Entry 7K7C (X-ray diffraction, 2.05 A resolution); this record covers chains A and B.

== Chain A (and B) ==
Molecule: Diphtheria toxin
Organism: Corynebacterium diphtheriae
Notes: fragment: Full Length; chain B of this document is another copy of the same molecule, construct and numbering; everything in this record applies to it too
UniProt: Q5PY51 (Q5PY51_CORDP); residues 0-535 here correspond to UniProt positions 1-536 (UniProt number = residue number + 1)
Chain sequence (538 residues; row label = number of the first residue in the row; numbering starts at 0):
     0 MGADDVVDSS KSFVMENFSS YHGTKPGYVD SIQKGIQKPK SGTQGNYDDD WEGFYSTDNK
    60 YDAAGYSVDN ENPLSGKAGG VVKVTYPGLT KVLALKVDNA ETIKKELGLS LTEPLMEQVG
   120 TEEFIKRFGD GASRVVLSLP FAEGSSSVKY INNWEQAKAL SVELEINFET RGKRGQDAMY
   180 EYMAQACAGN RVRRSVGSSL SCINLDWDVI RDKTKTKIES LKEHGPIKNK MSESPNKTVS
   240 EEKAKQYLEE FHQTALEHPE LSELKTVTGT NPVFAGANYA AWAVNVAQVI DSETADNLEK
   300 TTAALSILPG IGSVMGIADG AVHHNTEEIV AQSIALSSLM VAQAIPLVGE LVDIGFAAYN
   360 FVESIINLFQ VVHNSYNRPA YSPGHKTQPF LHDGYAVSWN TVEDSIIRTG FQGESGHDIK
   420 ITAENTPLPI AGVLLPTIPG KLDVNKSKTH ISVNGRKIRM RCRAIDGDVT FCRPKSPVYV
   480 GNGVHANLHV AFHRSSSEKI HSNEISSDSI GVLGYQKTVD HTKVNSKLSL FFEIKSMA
Disordered / not traced: 0-4, 39-47, 188-199, 223, 228, 351-353, 517-521 (chain B: 0-3, 38-47, 188-199, 223-224, 228, 350-353, 517-521)
Construct notes: engineered mutation Glu-51 (Lys52 in Q5PY51), Lys-148 (Glu149 in Q5PY51); cloning artifact (536-537)
Disulfide bonds: Cys-186/Cys-201, Cys-461/Cys-471
Reported in the primary citation:
  - conformationally variable residues (order/disorder transition): His-223 to Pro-234

== Interface between chain A and chain B ==
Residue-residue contacts (115; chain A residue first):
  Trp-50(A) / Lys-447(B)
  Tyr-65(A) / Lys-456(B)  hydrogen bond
  Pro-72(A) / Lys-474(B)
  Leu-73(A) / Lys-474(B)
  Leu-73(A) / Ser-475(B)
  Leu-73(A) / Pro-476(B)
  Asp-97(A) / Lys-447(B)  salt bridge
  Asn-98(A) / Glu-413(B)  hydrogen bond (side chain-backbone)
  Phe-140(A) / Lys-456(B)  hydrogen bond (backbone-side chain)
  Ala-141(A) / Ser-451(B)
  Glu-142(A) / Ser-451(B)  hydrogen bond (backbone-side chain)
  Glu-142(A) / Gly-454(B)
  Glu-142(A) / Asn-486(B)
  Gly-143(A) / Asn-453(B)
  Gly-143(A) / Gly-454(B)
  Ser-144(A) / Gly-454(B)
  Lys-148(A) / Lys-456(B)
  Tyr-179(A) / Arg-455(B)  hydrogen bond
  Val-272(A) / Thr-425(B)
  Ser-305(A) / Pro-428(B)
  Ser-305(A) / Tyr-478(B)
  Ile-306(A) / Pro-428(B)
  Ile-306(A) / Ala-430(B)  hydrophobic
  Ile-306(A) / Tyr-514(B)
  Ile-306(A) / Gln-515(B)  hydrogen bond (backbone-backbone)
  Leu-307(A) / Pro-428(B)
  Pro-308(A) / Tyr-514(B)  hydrophobic
  Pro-308(A) / Gln-515(B)
  Ile-310(A) / Tyr-478(B)
  Gly-311(A) / Pro-426(B)
  Ile-316(A) / Thr-425(B)
  Ile-316(A) / Pro-426(B)
  Ala-317(A) / Asn-424(B)
  Asp-318(A) / Asn-424(B)  hydrogen bond (backbone-side chain)
  Asp-318(A) / Asn-481(B)
  Gly-319(A) / Asn-481(B)
  Leu-367(A) / Pro-476(B)  hydrophobic
  Leu-367(A) / Tyr-478(B)
  Val-370(A) / Pro-476(B)
  Val-371(A) / Tyr-478(B)  hydrophobic
  Asn-373(A) / Arg-455(B)
  Ser-374(A) / Val-452(B)
  Ser-374(A) / Asn-453(B)  hydrogen bond (backbone-side chain)
  Ser-374(A) / Val-483(B)
  Tyr-375(A) / Asn-481(B)  hydrogen bond (side chain-backbone)
  Tyr-375(A) / Val-483(B)
  Arg-377(A) / Asn-453(B)  hydrogen bond (side chain-backbone)
  Arg-377(A) / Gly-454(B)  hydrogen bond (side chain-backbone)
  Arg-377(A) / Arg-455(B)
  Ala-379(A) / Asn-453(B)
  Ala-379(A) / Gly-482(B)
  Tyr-380(A) / His-484(B)
  Pro-382(A) / Asn-481(B)
  Pro-382(A) / Gly-482(B)
  Thr-386(A) / Lys-419(B)
  Gln-387(A) / His-484(B)
  Leu-390(A) / Ala-395(B)  hydrophobic
  Leu-390(A) / Ala-422(B)
  Leu-390(A) / Glu-423(B)
  Ala-395(A) / Leu-390(B)  hydrophobic
  Glu-413(A) / Asn-98(B)  hydrogen bond (backbone-side chain)
  Ala-422(A) / Leu-390(B)
  Glu-423(A) / Leu-390(B)
  Asn-424(A) / Ala-317(B)
  Asn-424(A) / Asp-318(B)  hydrogen bond (side chain-backbone)
  Thr-425(A) / Val-272(B)
  Thr-425(A) / Ile-316(B)
  Pro-426(A) / Gly-311(B)
  Pro-426(A) / Ile-316(B)  hydrophobic
  Pro-428(A) / Ser-305(B)
  Pro-428(A) / Ile-306(B)
  Pro-428(A) / Leu-307(B)
  Ala-430(A) / Ile-306(B)  hydrophobic
  His-449(A) / Glu-142(B)  salt bridge
  Ser-451(A) / Ala-141(B)
  Ser-451(A) / Glu-142(B)  hydrogen bond (side chain-backbone)
  Val-452(A) / Ser-374(B)
  Asn-453(A) / Gly-143(B)
  Asn-453(A) / Ser-374(B)  hydrogen bond (side chain-backbone)
  Asn-453(A) / Arg-377(B)  hydrogen bond (backbone-side chain)
  Asn-453(A) / Ala-379(B)
  Gly-454(A) / Ala-141(B)
  Gly-454(A) / Glu-142(B)
  Gly-454(A) / Gly-143(B)
  Gly-454(A) / Ser-144(B)
  Gly-454(A) / Arg-377(B)
  Arg-455(A) / Tyr-179(B)  hydrogen bond
  Arg-455(A) / Asn-373(B)
  Arg-455(A) / Arg-377(B)
  Lys-456(A) / Tyr-65(B)
  Lys-456(A) / Phe-140(B)
  Lys-474(A) / Pro-72(B)
  Lys-474(A) / Leu-73(B)
  Ser-475(A) / Leu-73(B)
  Pro-476(A) / Leu-73(B)
  Pro-476(A) / Leu-367(B)  hydrophobic
  Pro-476(A) / Val-370(B)
  Tyr-478(A) / Ser-305(B)  hydrogen bond (side chain-backbone)
  Tyr-478(A) / Ile-310(B)
  Tyr-478(A) / Leu-367(B)
  Tyr-478(A) / Val-371(B)  hydrophobic
  Asn-481(A) / Asp-318(B)
  Asn-481(A) / Gly-319(B)
  Asn-481(A) / Tyr-375(B)  hydrogen bond (backbone-side chain)
  Asn-481(A) / Pro-382(B)
  Val-483(A) / Ser-374(B)
  Val-483(A) / Tyr-375(B)  hydrophobic
  His-484(A) / Gln-387(B)  hydrogen bond
  Asn-486(A) / Glu-142(B)  hydrogen bond
  His-488(A) / Glu-142(B)
  Tyr-514(A) / Ile-306(B)
  Tyr-514(A) / Pro-308(B)  hydrophobic
  Gln-515(A) / Val-288(B)
  Gln-515(A) / Ile-306(B)  hydrogen bond (backbone-backbone)
  Gln-515(A) / Pro-308(B)
Interface residues without a listed pair, chain A (75 interface residues in all): Asp-61, Val-288, Leu-304, Pro-378, Pro-388, Asp-417, Lys-419, Thr-421, Pro-473, Gly-482, Lys-522
Interface residues without a listed pair, chain B (71 interface residues in all): Asp-61, Asn-284, Leu-304, Pro-378, Tyr-380, Thr-386, Pro-388, Thr-421, Leu-427, Pro-473

== In short ==
75 residues of chain A face 71 of chain B across their interface, with 22 hydrogen bonds and 2 salt bridges.
Polar pairs include Asp-97(A)/Lys-447(B), His-449(A)/Glu-142(B) and Tyr-65(A)/Lys-456(B). The paper reports
conformational variability at His-223(A).
Chain A and chain B are both Diphtheria toxin (Corynebacterium diphtheriae); the structure, Crystal structure
of diphtheria toxin from crystals obtained at pH 5.5, was determined by X-ray diffraction, deposited together
with 7K7B, 7K7D and 7K7E.
